5UQK - chain A; structure by X-ray diffraction, 1.85 A resolution.

# Chain A
Molecule: Toxin A
Organism: Clostridioides difficile
Notes: EC 3.4.22.-
UniProtKB: P16154 (TOXA_CLODI); residue numbers follow UniProt; this construct covers 1-544
Chain sequence (558 residues; row label = number of the first residue in the row):
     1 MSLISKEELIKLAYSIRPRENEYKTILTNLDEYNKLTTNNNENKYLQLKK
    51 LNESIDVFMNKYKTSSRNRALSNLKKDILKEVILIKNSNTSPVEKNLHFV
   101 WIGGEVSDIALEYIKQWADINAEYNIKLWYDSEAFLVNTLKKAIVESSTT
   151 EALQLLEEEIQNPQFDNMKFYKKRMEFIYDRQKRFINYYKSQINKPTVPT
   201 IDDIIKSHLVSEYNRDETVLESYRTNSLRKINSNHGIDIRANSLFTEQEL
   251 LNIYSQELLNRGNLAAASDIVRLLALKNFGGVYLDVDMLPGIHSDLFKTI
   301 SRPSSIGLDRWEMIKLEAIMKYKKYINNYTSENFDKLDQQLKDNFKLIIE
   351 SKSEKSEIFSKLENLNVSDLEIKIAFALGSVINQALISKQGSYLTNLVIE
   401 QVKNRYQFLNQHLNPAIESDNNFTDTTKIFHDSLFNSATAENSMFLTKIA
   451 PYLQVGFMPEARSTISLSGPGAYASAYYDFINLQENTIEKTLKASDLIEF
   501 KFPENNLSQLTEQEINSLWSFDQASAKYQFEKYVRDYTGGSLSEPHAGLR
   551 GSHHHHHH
Not modelled in the structure: 1, 539-558
Sequence notes: expression tag (545-558)
Metal / ion sites: Mn2+: D287, E514 (together with U2F)
Small-molecule neighbours: U2F (uridine-5'-diphosphate-2-deoxy-2-fluoro-alpha-D-glucose): V100, W101, I102, N138, L264, A265, S268, D269, R272, Y283, D285, V286, D287, I382, N383, Q384, T464, G469, P470, E514, S517
From the paper describing this entry:
  - conformationally variable residues (loop rearrangement): W519

# Overview
Chain A binds compound U2F. D287 and E514 coordinate Mn2+. The paper reports conformational variability at
W519.
Chain A is Toxin A (Clostridioides difficile); the structure, Clostridium difficile toxin A (TcdA)
glucosyltransferase domain in complex with U2F, was determined by X-ray diffraction (same publication as 5UQL,
5UQM, 5UQN and 5UQT).
